4TKL - chains A and B; structure by X-ray diffraction, 1.80 A resolution.

[Chain A (and B)]
Protein: NADH-dependent reductase for 4-deoxy-L-erythro-5-hexoseulose uronate
Organism: Sphingomonas sp. A1
Notes: chain B of this document is another copy of the same molecule, construct and numbering; everything in this record applies to it too
Sequence (258 residues; each row starts with the number of its first residue):
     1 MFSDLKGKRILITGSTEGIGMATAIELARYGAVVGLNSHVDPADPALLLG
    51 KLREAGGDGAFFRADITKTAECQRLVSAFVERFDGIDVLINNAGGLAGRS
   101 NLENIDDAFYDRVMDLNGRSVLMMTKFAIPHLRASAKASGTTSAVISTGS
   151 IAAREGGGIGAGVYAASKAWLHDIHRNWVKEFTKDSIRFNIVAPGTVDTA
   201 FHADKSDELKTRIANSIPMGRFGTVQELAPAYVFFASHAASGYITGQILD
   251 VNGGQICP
Not modelled in the structure: 1, 199-209 (chain B: 1, 197-213)
Reported in the primary citation:
  - catalytic residues: Ser150, Tyr164, Lys168 (proposed by the authors, not directly observed)
  - mutagenesis - S150A, Y164F, K168A: decreased catalytic activity
  - contacts within the chain: Ser139-Thr141 (hydrogen bond)
  - specificity-determining residues: Thr13 to Glu17, Asn37 to Ala43

[Chain A / chain B interface]
Pairs across the interface - 64 pairs, chain A then chain B:
  Phe2(A) - Phe2(B)  hydrophobic
  Arg176(A) - Cys257(B)  hydrogen bond (side chain-backbone)
  Arg176(A) - Pro258(B)
  Val179(A) - Pro218(B)  hydrophobic
  Thr183(A) - Pro218(B)
  Thr183(A) - Met219(B)
  Arg188(A) - Met219(B)
  Thr196(A) - Tyr243(B)
  Ile217(A) - Tyr243(B)
  Pro218(A) - Val179(B)  hydrophobic
  Pro218(A) - Thr183(B)
  Met219(A) - Thr183(B)
  Met219(A) - Arg188(B)
  Met219(A) - Gly242(B)
  Met219(A) - Tyr243(B)  hydrophobic
  Met219(A) - Thr245(B)
  Arg221(A) - Tyr243(B)  hydrogen bond (backbone-side chain)
  Phe222(A) - Tyr243(B)
  Gly223(A) - Tyr243(B)  hydrogen bond (backbone-side chain)
  Glu227(A) - Tyr243(B)
  Pro230(A) - Phe234(B)
  Pro230(A) - Ala239(B)
  Pro230(A) - Ala240(B)
  Ala231(A) - Phe234(B)  hydrophobic
  Phe234(A) - Pro230(B)
  Phe234(A) - Ala231(B)  hydrophobic
  Phe234(A) - Leu249(B)  hydrophobic
  Ala239(A) - Pro230(B)
  Ala240(A) - Pro230(B)
  Gly242(A) - Met219(B)
  Tyr243(A) - Ile217(B)
  Tyr243(A) - Met219(B)  hydrophobic
  Tyr243(A) - Arg221(B)  hydrogen bond (side chain-backbone)
  Tyr243(A) - Phe222(B)
  Tyr243(A) - Gly223(B)  hydrogen bond (side chain-backbone)
  Tyr243(A) - Glu227(B)
  Tyr243(A) - Val251(B)
  Tyr243(A) - Asn252(B)
  Tyr243(A) - Gly253(B)  hydrogen bond (backbone-backbone)
  Ile244(A) - Asp250(B)
  Ile244(A) - Val251(B)  hydrophobic
  Thr245(A) - Met219(B)
  Thr245(A) - Gly253(B)
  Thr245(A) - Gly254(B)
  Gly246(A) - Cys257(B)
  Gln247(A) - Asp250(B)
  Gln247(A) - Asn252(B)
  Gln247(A) - Ile256(B)  hydrogen bond (side chain-backbone)
  Gln247(A) - Pro258(B)
  Leu249(A) - Phe234(B)  hydrophobic
  Asp250(A) - Ile244(B)
  Asp250(A) - Gln247(B)
  Val251(A) - Tyr243(B)
  Val251(A) - Ile244(B)  hydrophobic
  Asn252(A) - Tyr243(B)
  Asn252(A) - Gln247(B)
  Gly253(A) - Tyr243(B)  hydrogen bond (backbone-backbone)
  Gly253(A) - Thr245(B)
  Gly254(A) - Thr245(B)
  Ile256(A) - Gln247(B)  hydrogen bond (backbone-side chain)
  Cys257(A) - Arg176(B)  hydrogen bond (backbone-side chain)
  Cys257(A) - Gly246(B)
  Pro258(A) - Arg176(B)
  Pro258(A) - Gln247(B)
Also at the interface, not in a pair above, chain A (35 interface residues in all): Phe235, Ile248
Also at the interface, not in a pair above, chain B (34 interface residues in all): Phe235, Ile248

[Summary]
35 residues of chain A and 34 residues of chain B are in contact, with 10 hydrogen bonds. Polar pairs include
Arg176(A)-Cys257(B), Arg221(A)-Tyr243(B) and Gly223(A)-Tyr243(B). The paper reports catalytic residues
Ser150(A), Tyr164(A) and Lys168(A); S150A, Y164F and K168A of chain A reduce catalytic activity.
Both chains are NADH-dependent reductase for 4-deoxy-L-erythro-5-hexoseulose uronate (Sphingomonas sp. A1).
Entry 4TKL (Crystal structure of NADH-dependent reductase A1-R' responsible for alginate metabolism) was
determined by X-ray diffraction, deposited together with 4W7H, 4W7I and 4TKM.
